Entry 2C6E (X-ray diffraction, 2.10 A resolution); this record covers chain A.

Chain A:
Name: Serine/threonine-protein kinase 6
Organism: Homo sapiens
Notes: EC 2.7.1.37; fragment: catalytic kinase domain, residues 123-401
Reference sequence: O14965 (STK6_HUMAN); residues 122-400 here correspond to UniProt positions 123-401 (UniProt number = residue number + 1)
Amino-acid sequence (283 residues; each row starts with the number of its first residue):
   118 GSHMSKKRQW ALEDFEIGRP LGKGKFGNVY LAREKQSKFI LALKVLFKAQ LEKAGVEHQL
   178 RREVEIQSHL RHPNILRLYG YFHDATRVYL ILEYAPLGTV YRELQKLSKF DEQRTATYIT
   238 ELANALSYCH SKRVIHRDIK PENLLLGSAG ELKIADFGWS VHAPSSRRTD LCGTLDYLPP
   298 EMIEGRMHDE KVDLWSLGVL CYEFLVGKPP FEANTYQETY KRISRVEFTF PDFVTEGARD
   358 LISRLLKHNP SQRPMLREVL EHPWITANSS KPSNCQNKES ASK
Disordered / not traced: 118-125, 278-289, 389-400
Ligand contacts: HPM (n-{5-[(7-{[(2S)-2-hydroxy-3-piperidin-1-ylpropyl]oxy}-6-methoxyquinazolin-4-yl)amino]pyrimidin-2-yl}benzamide): Arg-136, Leu-138, Val-146, Ala-159, Lys-161, Leu-177, Glu-180, Val-181, Gln-184, Leu-193, Leu-195, Leu-207, Leu-209, Glu-210, Tyr-211, Ala-212, Pro-213, Leu-214, Gly-215, Thr-216, Arg-219, Leu-262, Ala-272, Asp-273, Phe-274, Trp-276
UniProt features mapped onto this chain:
  - region: His-279 to Thr-286, Leu-288 to Leu-292 (Activation segment)
  - active site: Asp-255 (Proton acceptor)
  - binding site (ATP): Lys-142, Lys-161, Glu-210 to Ala-212, Glu-259, Asn-260, Asp-273
  - modified residue: Thr-286 (Phosphothreonine), Ser-341 (Phosphoserine)
  - cross-link: Lys-257 (Glycyl lysine isopeptide (Lys-Gly) (interchain with G-Cter in SUMO2))
Reported in the primary citation:
  - binding site for HPM: Lys-161, Ala-212
  - conformationally variable residues (order/disorder transition, side-chain flip): Phe-274, His-279 to Gly-290

Summary:
Bound to chain A: compound HPM. From UniProt: active-site residue Asp-255 and 8 ATP-binding residues. From the
paper: a binding site for HPM at Lys-161 and Ala-212; conformational variability at Phe-274 and His-279.
Chain A is Serine/threonine-protein kinase 6 (Homo sapiens); the structure, Aurora A kinase activated mutant
(T287D) in complex with a 5- aminopyrimidinyl quinazoline inhibitor, was determined by X-ray diffraction,
deposited together with 2C6D.
